Entry 5E7T (X-ray diffraction, 2.90 A resolution); this record covers chains B and L of the 6 polymer chains in the assembly.

== Chain B ==
Protein: Minor structural protein 5
Organism: Lactococcus phage Tuc2009
Reference sequence: Q9AYV4 (Q9AYV4_BPTU2); numbering as in UniProt (aligned over 1-286)
Amino-acid sequence (286 residues; each row starts with the number of its first residue):
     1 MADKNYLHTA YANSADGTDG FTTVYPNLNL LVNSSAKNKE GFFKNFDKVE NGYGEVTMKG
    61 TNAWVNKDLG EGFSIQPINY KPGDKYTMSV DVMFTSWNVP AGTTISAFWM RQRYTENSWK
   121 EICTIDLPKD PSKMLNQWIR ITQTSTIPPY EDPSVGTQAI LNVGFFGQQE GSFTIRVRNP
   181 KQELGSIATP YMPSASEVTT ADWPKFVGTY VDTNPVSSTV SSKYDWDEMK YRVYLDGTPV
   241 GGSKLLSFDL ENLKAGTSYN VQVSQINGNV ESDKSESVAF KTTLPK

== Chain L ==
Protein: Major structural protein 1
Organism: Lactococcus phage Tuc2009
Reference sequence: Q38610 (Q38610_BPTU2); numbering as in UniProt (aligned over 1-173)
Amino-acid sequence (174 residues; row label = number of the first residue in the row):
     1 MAELTKITRG MQNGAETIND NLNKLNTITV QKTGDETIAG KKTFSGDVSV DGDFTMKKFA
    61 DSYVAFFANK GSGNTVTFTA PWDCTAEVEL FYHGWGYSGG EWEIGITTPS GLTQIYEATG
   121 YTNGHDNQAI SMPTKAIYSG LKKGLQYTFD IRDANGRGGG PKHPMMIVKL YRNA
Not modelled in the structure: 1-49, 126, 158-159, 174
Differences from the reference sequence: expression tag (174)
Residues lining bound ligands: Ca2+ (CA): Gln114, Gly140, Leu141

== Interface between chain B and chain L ==
Contacting residue pairs (29):
  Asp126(B) - Leu112(L)
  Pro128(B) - Gln114(L)
  Asp130(B) - Ser139(L)  hydrogen bond
  Asp130(B) - Gly140(L)  hydrogen bond (backbone-backbone)
  Ser132(B) - Ser139(L)  hydrogen bond
  Lys133(B) - Thr85(L)
  Lys133(B) - Ile137(L)
  Lys133(B) - Ser139(L)  hydrogen bond (backbone-side chain)
  Met134(B) - Tyr116(L)
  Met134(B) - Ile137(L)
  Met134(B) - Tyr138(L)  hydrophobic
  Met134(B) - Ser139(L)  hydrogen bond (side chain-backbone)
  Gln137(B) - Glu117(L)  hydrogen bond (side chain-backbone)
  Ile139(B) - Tyr116(L)  hydrophobic
  Arg140(B) - Thr113(L)
  Arg140(B) - Gln114(L)
  Arg140(B) - Ile115(L)  hydrogen bond (backbone-backbone)
  Ile141(B) - Leu112(L)  hydrophobic
  Ile141(B) - Thr113(L)
  Ile141(B) - Gln114(L)
  Thr142(B) - Gly111(L)
  Thr142(B) - Leu112(L)
  Thr142(B) - Thr113(L)  hydrogen bond (backbone-backbone)
  Gln143(B) - Ser110(L)  hydrogen bond (side chain-backbone)
  Gln143(B) - Gly111(L)  hydrogen bond (side chain-backbone)
  Gln143(B) - Leu112(L)  hydrogen bond (side chain-backbone)
  Thr219(B) - Asn155(L)
  Val220(B) - Asn155(L)
  Ser221(B) - Asn155(L)
Interface residues without a listed pair, chain B (18 interface residues in all): Pro131, Trp138, Thr144

== In short ==
18 residues of chain B and 14 residues of chain L are in contact; the contacts include 11 hydrogen bonds.
Among the polar pairs are Asp130(B)-Ser139(L), Ser132(B)-Ser139(L) and Lys133(B)-Ser139(L). Ligands of chain
L: Ca2+.
Here chain B is Minor structural protein 5 and chain L is Major structural protein 1, both from Lactococcus
phage Tuc2009. Entry 5E7T (Structure of the tripod (BppUct-A-L) from the baseplate of bacteriophage Tuc2009)
was determined by X-ray diffraction, deposited together with 5E7B and 5E7F.
